Entry 3F59 (X-ray diffraction, 2.00 A resolution); this record covers chain A.

# Chain A
Name: Ankyrin-1
From: Homo sapiens
Notes: fragment: ZU5-ANK, spectrin binding region of human erythroid ankyrin:
UniProtKB: P16157 (ANK1_HUMAN); residues 911-1068 here = UniProt positions 911-1068
Sequence (161 residues; each row starts with the number of its first residue):
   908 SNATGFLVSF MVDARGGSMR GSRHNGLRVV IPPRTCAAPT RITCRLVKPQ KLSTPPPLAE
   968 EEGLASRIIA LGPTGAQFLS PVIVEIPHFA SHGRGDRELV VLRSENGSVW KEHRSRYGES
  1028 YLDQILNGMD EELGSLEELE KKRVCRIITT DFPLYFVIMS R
Disordered / not traced: 908-911, 997-1004
Sequence notes: expression tag (908-910)
Curated features (UniProtKB/Swiss-Prot):
  - modified residue: Thr-961 (Phosphothreonine)
  - natural variant: Ile-1054 (I1054T: In SPH1)

# Overview
Chain A is Ankyrin-1 (Homo sapiens); the structure, Crystal structure of ZU5-ANK, the spectrin binding region
of human erythroid ankyrin, was determined by X-ray diffraction (same publication as 3F57).
